2UVE - chain A; structure by X-ray diffraction, 2.19 A resolution.

== Chain A ==
Name: Exopolygalacturonase
Source organism: Yersinia enterocolitica
Sequence (608 residues; each row starts with the number of its first residue):
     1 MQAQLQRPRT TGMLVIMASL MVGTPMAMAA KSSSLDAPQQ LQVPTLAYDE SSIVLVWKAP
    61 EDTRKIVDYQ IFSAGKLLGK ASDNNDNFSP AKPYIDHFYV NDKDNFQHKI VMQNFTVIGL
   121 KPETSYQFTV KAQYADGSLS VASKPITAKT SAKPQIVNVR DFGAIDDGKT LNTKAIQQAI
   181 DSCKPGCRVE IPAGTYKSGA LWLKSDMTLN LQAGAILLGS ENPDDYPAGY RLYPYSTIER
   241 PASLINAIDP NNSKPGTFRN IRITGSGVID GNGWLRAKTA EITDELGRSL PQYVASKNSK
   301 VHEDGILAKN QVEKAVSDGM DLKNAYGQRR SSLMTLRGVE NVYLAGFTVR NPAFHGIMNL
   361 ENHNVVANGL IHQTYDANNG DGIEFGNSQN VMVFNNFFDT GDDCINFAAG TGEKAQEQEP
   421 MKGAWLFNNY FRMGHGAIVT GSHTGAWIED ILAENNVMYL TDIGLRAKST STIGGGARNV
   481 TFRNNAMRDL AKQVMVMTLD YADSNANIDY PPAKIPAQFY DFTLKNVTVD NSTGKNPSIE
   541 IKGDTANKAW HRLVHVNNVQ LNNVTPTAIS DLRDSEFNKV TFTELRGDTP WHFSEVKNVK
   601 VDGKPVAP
Not modelled in the structure: 1-35, 607-608
Cystine bridges: C183-C187
Metal / ion sites: Ni2+ site 1 near D83 (its only coordinating residue here); Ni2+ site 2: H97 (shared with 1 residue of chain B); Ni2+ site 3: D376, G401, H435

== Overview ==
D376, G401 and H435 coordinate Ni2+ site 3.
Chain A is Exopolygalacturonase (Yersinia enterocolitica); the structure, Structure of Yersinia enterocolitica
Family 28 Exopolygalacturonase, was determined by X-ray diffraction (same publication as 2UVF).
